4MR5 - chain A; structure by X-ray diffraction, 1.63 A resolution.

== Chain A ==
Protein: Bromodomain-containing protein 2
Source organism: Homo sapiens
Reference sequence: P25440 (BRD2_HUMAN); residue numbers follow UniProt; this construct covers 344-455
Amino-acid sequence (114 residues; each row starts with the number of its first residue):
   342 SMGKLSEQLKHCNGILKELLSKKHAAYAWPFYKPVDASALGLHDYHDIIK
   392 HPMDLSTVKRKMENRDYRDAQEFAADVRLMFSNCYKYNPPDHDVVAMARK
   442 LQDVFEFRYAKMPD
Disordered / not traced: 342-345
Sequence notes: expression tag (342-343)
Ligand contacts: 1K0 (2-[4-(2-hydroxyethoxy)-3,5-dimethylphenyl]-5,7-dimethoxyquinazolin-4(3H)-one): Trp370, Pro371, Phe372, Val376, Leu381, Leu383, Tyr386, Tyr428, Asn429, Pro430, His433, Val435
Swiss-Prot annotation at these positions:
  - mutagenesis: Val376 (V376A: Abolished binding to histone H4 acetylated at 'Lys-12' (H4K12ac)), Leu381 (L381A: Reduced binding to histone H4 acetylated at 'Lys-12' (H4K12ac)), Leu383 (L383A: Reduced binding to histone H4 acetylated at 'Lys-12' (H4K12ac)), Asn429 (N429A: Abolished binding to histone H4 acetylated at 'Lys-12' (H4K12ac))

== Overview ==
Ligands of chain A: compound 1K0. Curated annotation (UniProt) lists 4 mutagenesis sites.
Chain A is Bromodomain-containing protein 2 (Homo sapiens); the structure, Crystal Structure of the second
bromodomain of human BRD2 in complex with a quinazolinone ligand (RVX-OH), was determined by X-ray
diffraction, deposited together with 4MR3, 4MR4 and 4MR6.
